PDB entry 6HX8 | X-ray diffraction, 2.40 A resolution | chains C and D of the 6 polymer chains in the assembly

== Chain C ==
Protein: Tubulin alpha-1B chain
Organism: Bos taurus
UniProt: P81947 (TBA1B_BOVIN); numbering as in UniProt (aligned over 1-451)
Chain sequence (451 residues; row label = number of the first residue in the row):
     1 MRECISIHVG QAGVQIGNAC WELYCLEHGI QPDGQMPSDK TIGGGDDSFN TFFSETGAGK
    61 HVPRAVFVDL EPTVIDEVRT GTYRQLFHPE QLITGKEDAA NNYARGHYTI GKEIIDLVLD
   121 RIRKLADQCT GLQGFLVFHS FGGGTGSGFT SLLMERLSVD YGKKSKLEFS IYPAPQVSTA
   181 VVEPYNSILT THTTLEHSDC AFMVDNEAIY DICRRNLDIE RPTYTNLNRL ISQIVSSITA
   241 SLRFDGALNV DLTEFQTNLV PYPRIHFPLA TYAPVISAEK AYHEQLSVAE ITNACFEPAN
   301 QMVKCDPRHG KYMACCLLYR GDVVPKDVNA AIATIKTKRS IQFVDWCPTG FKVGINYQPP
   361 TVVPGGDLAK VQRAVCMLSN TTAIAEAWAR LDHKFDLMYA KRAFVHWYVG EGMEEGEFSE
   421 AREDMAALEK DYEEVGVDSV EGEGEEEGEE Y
Not modelled in the structure: 441-451
Metal / ion sites: Ca2+: Asp39, Thr41, Gly44, Glu55
Small-molecule neighbours:
  - GTP (guanosine-5'-triphosphate): Gly10, Gln11, Ala12, Gln15, Ile16, Asp69, Asp98, Ala99, Ala100, Asn101, Ser140, Gly142, Gly143, Gly144, Thr145, Gly146, Ile171, Pro173, Val177, Thr179, Glu183, Asn206, Tyr224, Leu227, Asn228, Ile231
  - GXN ([2-[(3-bromanyl-4,5-dimethoxy-phenyl)methyl]-7-methoxy-3,4-dihydro-1H-isoquinolin-6-yl] sulfamate): Ser178, Thr179, Ala180, Val181
Reported in the primary citation:
  - binding site for GXN: Ser178, Val181

== Chain D ==
Protein: Tubulin beta-2B chain
Organism: Bos taurus
UniProt: Q6B856 (TBB2B_BOVIN); the author numbering skips numbers that UniProt does not, so the offset changes along the chain: 1-42 = UniProt 1-42; 45-360 = UniProt 43-358; 369-455 = UniProt 359-445
Chain sequence (445 residues; row label = number of the first residue in the row; note: 10 numbers in that range are skipped by the numbering (no residue carries them; nothing is unmodelled there)):
     1 MREIVHIQAG QCGNQIGAKF WEVISDEHGI DPTGSYHGDS DL
    45 QLERINVYYN EATGNKYVPR AILVDLEPGT MDSVRSGPFG QIFRPDNFVF GQSGAGNNWA
   105 KGHYTEGAEL VDSVLDVVRK ESESCDCLQG FQLTHSLGGG TGSGMGTLLI SKIREEYPDR
   165 IMNTFSVMPS PKVSDTVVEP YNATLSVHQL VENTDETYCI DNEALYDICF RTLKLTTPTY
   225 GDLNHLVSAT MSGVTTCLRF PGQLNADLRK LAVNMVPFPR LHFFMPGFAP LTSRGSQQYR
   285 ALTVPELTQQ MFDSKNMMAA CDPRHGRYLT VAAIFRGRMS MKEVDEQMLN VQNKNSSYFV
   345 EWIPNNVKTA VCDIPP
   369 RGLKMSATFI GNSTAIQELF KRISEQFTAM FRRKAFLHWY TGEGMDEMEF TEAESNMNDL
   429 VSEYQQYQDA TADEQGEFEE EEGEDEA
Not modelled in the structure: 1, 276-285, 442-455
Metal / ion sites: Mg2+: Gln11 (together with GDP)
Small-molecule neighbours:
  - GDP (guanosine-5'-diphosphate): Gly10, Gln11, Cys12, Gln15, Ile16, Asp69, Ala99, Asn101, Ser140, Gly142, Gly143, Gly144, Thr145, Gly146, Ser147, Val171, Pro173, Val177, Ser178, Glu183, Asn206, Leu209, Tyr224, Leu227, Asn228
  - GXN ([2-[(3-bromanyl-4,5-dimethoxy-phenyl)methyl]-7-methoxy-3,4-dihydro-1H-isoquinolin-6-yl] sulfamate): Gly237, Val238, Thr239, Thr240, Cys241, Leu248, Asn249, Lys254, Leu255, Asn258, Met259, Thr314, Val315, Ala316, Ala317, Ile318, Asn349, Asn350, Val351, Lys352, Thr353, Ala354, Ile378
Reported in the primary citation:
  - binding site for GXN: Gly237, Val238, Cys241, Leu255, Asn258, Met259, Ala316, Ile318, Asn349, Lys352, Ala354, Thr376, Ile378

== Interface between chain C and chain D ==
Pairs across the interface (45; chain C residue first):
  Gln11(C) - Gln247(D)  hydrogen bond
  Lys96(C) - Arg2(D)
  Lys96(C) - Asp130(D)  salt bridge
  Glu97(C) - Arg2(D)  salt bridge
  Glu97(C) - Cys131(D)
  Glu97(C) - Arg164(D)  salt bridge
  Asp98(C) - Lys254(D)  salt bridge
  Ala100(C) - Arg253(D)
  Ala100(C) - Lys254(D)
  Ala100(C) - Val257(D)
  Asn101(C) - Lys254(D)
  Asn101(C) - Asn258(D)
  Arg105(C) - Arg253(D)
  Pro175(C) - Asn349(D)
  Ser178(C) - Lys352(D)
  Ala180(C) - Asn258(D)
  Val181(C) - Asn258(D)  hydrogen bond (backbone-side chain)
  Val181(C) - Ile347(D)  hydrophobic
  Val181(C) - Pro348(D)
  Glu220(C) - Lys326(D)
  Arg221(C) - Asp329(D)  salt bridge
  Tyr224(C) - Gln247(D)
  Lys394(C) - Asn349(D)
  Leu397(C) - Glu345(D)
  Leu397(C) - Trp346(D)
  Leu397(C) - Pro348(D)  hydrophobic
  Met398(C) - Trp346(D)
  Met398(C) - Pro348(D)
  Lys401(C) - Phe262(D)
  Lys401(C) - Trp346(D)
  Lys401(C) - Ala438(D)
  Lys401(C) - Thr439(D)  hydrogen bond (side chain-backbone)
  Ala403(C) - Pro261(D)
  Ala403(C) - Phe262(D)  hydrophobic
  Phe404(C) - Val257(D)
  Phe404(C) - Val260(D)
  Phe404(C) - Pro261(D)  hydrogen bond (backbone-backbone)
  Phe404(C) - Ile347(D)  hydrophobic
  His406(C) - Val260(D)
  His406(C) - Pro261(D)
  His406(C) - Phe262(D)
  His406(C) - Pro263(D)
  Trp407(C) - Ala256(D)  hydrogen bond (side chain-backbone)
  Trp407(C) - Val257(D)
  Trp407(C) - Val260(D)  hydrogen bond (side chain-backbone)
Other interface residues (no listed pair), chain C (25 interface residues in all): Thr179, Val182, Arg402
Other interface residues (no listed pair), chain D (29 interface residues in all): Leu248, Asp251, Thr314, Met325, Ala440

== Overview ==
25 residues of chain C face 29 of chain D across their interface, with 6 hydrogen bonds and 5 salt bridges.
Polar contacts include Lys96(C)-Asp130(D), Glu97(C)-Arg2(D) and Glu97(C)-Arg164(D). Compound GXN is bound
between chain C and chain D. From the paper: a binding site for GXN at Ser178(C), Val181(C) and Gly237(D)
among others.
Here chain C is Tubulin alpha-1B chain and chain D is Tubulin beta-2B chain, both from Bos taurus. Entry 6HX8
(Tubulin-STX3451 complex) was determined by X-ray diffraction.
